PDB entry 4AKP | X-ray diffraction, 2.00 A resolution | chain A

Chain A:
Molecule: Spore coat protein A
Source organism: Bacillus subtilis
Notes: EC 1.10.3.2
Reference sequence: P07788 (COTA_BACSU); numbering as in UniProt (aligned over 1-513)
Chain sequence (513 residues; each row starts with the number of its first residue):
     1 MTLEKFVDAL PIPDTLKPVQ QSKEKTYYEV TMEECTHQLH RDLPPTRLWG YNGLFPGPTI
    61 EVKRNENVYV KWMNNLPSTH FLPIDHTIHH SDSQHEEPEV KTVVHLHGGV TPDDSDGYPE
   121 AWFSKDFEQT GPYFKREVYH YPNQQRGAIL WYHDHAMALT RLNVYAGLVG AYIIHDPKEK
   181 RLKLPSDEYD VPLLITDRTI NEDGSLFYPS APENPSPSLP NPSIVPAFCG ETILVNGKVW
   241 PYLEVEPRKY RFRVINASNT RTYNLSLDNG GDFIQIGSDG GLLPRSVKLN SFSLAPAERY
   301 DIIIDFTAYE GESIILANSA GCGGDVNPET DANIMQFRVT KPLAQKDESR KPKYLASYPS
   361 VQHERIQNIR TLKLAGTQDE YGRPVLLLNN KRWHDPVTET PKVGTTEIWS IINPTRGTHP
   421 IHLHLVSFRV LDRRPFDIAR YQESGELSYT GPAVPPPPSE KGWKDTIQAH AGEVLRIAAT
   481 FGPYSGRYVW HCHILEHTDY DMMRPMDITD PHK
Disordered / not traced: 1, 91-95, 512-513
Construct notes: engineered mutation T498 (Glu in P07788)
Modified positions: C35 (s-oxy cysteine; CSX)
Cystine bridges: C229-C322
Ion coordination: Cu ion site 1: H105, H422 (together with oxygen molecule); Cu ion site 2: H107, H153, H493 (together with oxygen molecule); Cu ion site 3: H155, H424, H491 (together with oxygen molecule); Cu ion site 4: H419, C492, H497
Ligand contacts: oxygen molecule (OXY): H105, H107, H153, H155, H422, H424, H491, H493
UniProt features mapped onto this chain:
  - binding site (Cu cation): H105, H107, H153, H155, H419, H422, H424, H491, C492, H493, H497, M502
  - site: D116 (Plays a crucial role in the protonation steps)
Reported in the primary citation:
  - mutagenesis - E498T (higher than 99%): decreased catalytic activity
  - mutagenesis - E498T: decreased binding to oxygen molecule
  - post-translational modification sites: C35

Summary:
Bound to chain A: oxygen molecule. H105 and H422 coordinate Cu ion site 1. The Cu ion site 2 is built by H107,
H153 and H493. Curated annotation (UniProt) lists 12 Cu cation-binding residues. From the paper: E498T reduces
catalytic activity; a modification site at C35.
Chain A is Spore coat protein A (Bacillus subtilis); the structure, Mutations in the neighbourhood of
CotA-laccase trinuclear site: E498T mutant, was determined by X-ray diffraction together with 4AKO and 4AKQ
from the same study.
